6WM1 - chains A and B; structure by X-ray diffraction, 1.80 A resolution.

# Chain A
Name: Growth factor receptor-bound protein 2
From: Homo sapiens
Notes: fragment: SH2 Domain
UniProt: P62993 (GRB2_HUMAN); residues 53-163 here = UniProt positions 53-163
Amino-acid sequence (117 residues; row label = number of the first residue in the row):
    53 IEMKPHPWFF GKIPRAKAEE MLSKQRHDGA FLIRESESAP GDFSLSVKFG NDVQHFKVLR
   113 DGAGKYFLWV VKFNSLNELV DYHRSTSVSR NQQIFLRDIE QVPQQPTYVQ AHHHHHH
Not modelled in the structure: 53-54, 155-169
Sequence notes: expression tag (164-169)
Ion coordination: Ca2+: Glu152 (shared with 1 residue of chain C)
Swiss-Prot annotation at these positions:
  - modified residue: Lys109 (N6-acetyllysine)
  - cross-link: Lys109 (Glycyl lysine isopeptide (Lys-Gly) (interchain with G-Cter in ubiquitin))
  - mutagenesis: Glu89 (E89K: No effect on the interaction with SOS1), Ser90 (S90N: No effect on the interaction with SOS1), Lys109 (K109R: Loss of polyubiquitination), Val123 (V123P: Strong loss of clustering of phospho-LAT at the T-cell plasma membrane)

# Chain B
Name: Ace-ptr-02K-asn-pra
Amino-acid sequence (5 residues; each row starts with the number of its first residue):
     1 XYXNX
Modified / non-standard residues: ACE (acetyl group) at position 1, 02K (1-aminocyclohexanecarboxylic acid) at position 3, PRA (3-phenylpropylamine) at position 5; Tyr2 (O-phosphotyrosine; PTR)

# Interface between chain A and chain B
Pairs across the interface - 15 pairs, chain A then chain B:
  Arg67(A) with Tyr2(B)
  Arg86(A) with Tyr2(B)
  Ser96(A) with Tyr2(B)
  Gln106(A) with 02K_3(B)
  His107(A) with Tyr2(B); 02K_3(B), hydrogen bond (backbone-backbone)
  Phe108(A) with Tyr2(B); 02K_3(B); Asn4(B)
  Lys109(A) with Tyr2(B); Asn4(B), hydrogen bond (backbone-side chain)
  Leu111(A) with PRA_5(B)
  Leu120(A) with Asn4(B), hydrogen bond (backbone-side chain)
  Trp121(A) with 02K_3(B); Asn4(B)
Interface residues without a listed pair, chain A (11 interface residues in all): Ser88

# Overview
11 residues of chain A face 4 of chain B across their interface; the contacts include 3 hydrogen bonds. Polar
contacts include Lys109(A)-Asn4(B), Leu120(A)-Asn4(B) and His107(A)-02K_3(B). Curated annotation (UniProt)
lists 4 mutagenesis sites on chain A.
Here chain A is Growth factor receptor-bound protein 2 (Homo sapiens) and chain B is Ace-ptr-02K-asn-pra.
Entry 6WM1 (Crystal structure of the Grb2 SH2 domain in complex with a tripeptide: Ac-pY-Ac6c-N-phenylpropyl)
was determined by X-ray diffraction (same publication as 6WO2).
